Entry 6NC3 (electron microscopy, 4.50 A resolution (low resolution: residue-level contacts below are approximate; hydrogen-bond / salt-bridge calls are withheld)); this record covers chains B and H of the 24 polymer chains in the assembly.

Chain B:
Protein: HIV-1 Env AMC011 v4.2 SOSIP gp41
Organism: Human immunodeficiency virus 1
Notes: engineered mutation(s): L543Q, I559P, Q567K, T605C
Chain sequence (153 residues; each row starts with the number of its first residue; note: 25 numbers in that range are skipped by the numbering (no residue carries them; nothing is unmodelled there); a row labelled like 543A-543Y holds insertion residues (543A, then the next letters in order)):
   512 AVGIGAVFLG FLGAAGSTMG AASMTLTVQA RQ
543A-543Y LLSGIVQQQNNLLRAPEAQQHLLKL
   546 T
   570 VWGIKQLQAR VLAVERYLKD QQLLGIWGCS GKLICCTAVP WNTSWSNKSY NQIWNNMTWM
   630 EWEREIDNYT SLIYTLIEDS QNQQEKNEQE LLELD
Unresolved in the structure: 543A-543Y
Disulfides: Cys-598/Cys-604

Chain H:
Protein: Monoclonal antibody VRC34.01 fragment antigen binding heavy chain
Organism: Homo sapiens
Notes: antibody fragment or engineered binder
Chain sequence (222 residues; numbered 1 to 213 plus 9 insertion-coded residues; the number before each row is that of its first residue; a row labelled like 82A-82C holds insertion residues (82A, then the next letters in order)):
     1 QEVLVQSGAE VKKPGASVKV SCRAFGYTFT GNALHWVRQA PGQGLEWLGW IN
   52A P
    53 HSGDTTTSQK FQGRVYMTRD KSINTAFLDV
82A-82C TRL
    83 TSDDTGIYYC ARDKYYGN
100A-100E EAVGM
   101 DVWGQGTSVT VSSASTKGPS VFPLAPSSKS TSGGTAALGC LVKDYFPEPV TVSWNSGALT
   161 SGVHTFPAVL QSSGLYSLSS VVTVPSSSLG TQTYICNVNH KPSNTKVDKK VEP
Unresolved in the structure: 1, 112-213
Disulfides: Cys-22/Cys-92

How chain B and chain H interact:
Residue-residue contacts (26; chain B residue first):
  Ala-512(B) / Glu-100A(H)
  Ala-512(B) / Ala-100B(H)
  Val-513(B) / Asn-100(H)
  Val-513(B) / Glu-100A(H)
  Val-513(B) / Ala-100B(H)
  Gly-514(B) / Asn-100(H)
  Ile-515(B) / Ala-33(H)
  Ile-515(B) / His-35(H)
  Ile-515(B) / Trp-50(H)
  Ile-515(B) / Tyr-97(H)
  Ile-515(B) / Asn-100(H)
  Ile-515(B) / Glu-100A(H)
  Gly-516(B) / Asn-52(H)
  Gly-516(B) / Asn-100(H)
  Ala-517(B) / Asn-52(H)
  Ala-517(B) / Asn-100(H)
  Val-518(B) / Thr-30(H)
  Val-518(B) / Gly-31(H)
  Val-518(B) / Asn-32(H)
  Val-518(B) / Ala-33(H)
  Val-518(B) / Asn-52(H)
  Phe-519(B) / Thr-28(H)
  Phe-519(B) / Thr-30(H)
  Phe-519(B) / Gly-31(H)
  Phe-519(B) / His-53(H)
  Leu-520(B) / Thr-28(H)
Interface residues without a listed pair, chain H (14 interface residues in all): Pro-52A

Summary:
Chain B and chain H form an interface of 9 and 14 residues respectively.
Chain B is HIV-1 Env AMC011 v4.2 SOSIP gp41 (Human immunodeficiency virus 1) and chain H is Monoclonal
antibody VRC34.01 fragment antigen binding heavy chain (Homo sapiens); the structure, AMC011 v4.2 SOSIP Env
trimer in complex with fusion peptide targeting antibody VRC34 fragment antigen binding, was determined by
electron microscopy together with 6NC2 and 6NCP from the same study.
